PDB entry 8JB7 | X-ray diffraction, 1.35 A resolution | chain A

Chain A:
Name: Beta-lactamase
From: Escherichia coli
Sequence (360 residues; numbered 2 to 361; the number before each row is that of its first residue):
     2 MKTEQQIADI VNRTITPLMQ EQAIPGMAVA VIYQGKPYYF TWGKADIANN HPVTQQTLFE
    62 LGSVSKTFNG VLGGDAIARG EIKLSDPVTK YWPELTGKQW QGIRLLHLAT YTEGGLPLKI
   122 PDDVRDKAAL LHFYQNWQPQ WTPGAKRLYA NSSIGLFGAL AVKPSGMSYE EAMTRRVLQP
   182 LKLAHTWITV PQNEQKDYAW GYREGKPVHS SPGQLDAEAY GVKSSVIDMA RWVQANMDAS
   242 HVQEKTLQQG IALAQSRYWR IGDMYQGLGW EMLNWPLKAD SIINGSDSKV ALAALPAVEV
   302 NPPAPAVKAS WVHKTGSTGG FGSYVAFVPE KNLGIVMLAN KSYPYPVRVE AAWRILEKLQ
What the authors report for this chain:
  - contacts within the chain: Glu114-Gly116 (backbone contact), Glu114-Leu117 (backbone contact), Glu61-Ser211 (hydrogen bond), Ser318-Tyr346 (hydrogen bond)

In short:
From the paper: contacts within the chain involving Glu114, Gly116 and Leu117 among others.
Chain A is Beta-lactamase (Escherichia coli); the structure, Crystal structure of CMY-185, was determined by
X-ray diffraction together with 8JB8 from the same study.
